8BSN - chain A; structure by X-ray diffraction, 2.49 A resolution.

Chain A:
Protein: Glutaminase kidney isoform, mitochondrial 65 kDa chain
Organism: Homo sapiens
Reference sequence: O94925 (GLSK_HUMAN); residue numbers follow UniProt; this construct covers 221-533
Chain sequence (315 residues; row label = number of the first residue in the row):
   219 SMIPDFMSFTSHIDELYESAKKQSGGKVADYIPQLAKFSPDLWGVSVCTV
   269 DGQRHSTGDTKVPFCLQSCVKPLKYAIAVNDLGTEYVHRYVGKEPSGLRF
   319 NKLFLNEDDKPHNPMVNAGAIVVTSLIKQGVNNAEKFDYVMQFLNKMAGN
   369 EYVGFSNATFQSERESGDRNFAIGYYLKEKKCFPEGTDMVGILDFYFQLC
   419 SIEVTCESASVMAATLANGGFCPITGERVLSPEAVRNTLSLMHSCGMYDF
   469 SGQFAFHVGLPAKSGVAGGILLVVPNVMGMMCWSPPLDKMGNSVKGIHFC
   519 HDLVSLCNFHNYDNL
Disordered / not traced: 219-221, 533
Differences from the reference sequence: expression tag (219-220)
Residues lining bound ligands: R0C ((2S)-2-methoxy-2-phenyl-N-[5-[[(3R)-1-pyridazin-3-ylpyrrolidin-3-yl]amino]-1,3,4-thiadiazol-2-yl]ethanamide): R317, K320, L321, F322, L323, N324, E325, D327, Y394
Swiss-Prot annotation at these positions:
  - region: G315 to F322 (Highly mobile activation loop)
  - binding site (substrate): S286, N335, E381, N388, Y414, Y466, V484
  - modified residue: K311 (N6-acetyllysine)
  - natural variant: R272 (R272K: In DEE71), P313 (P313L: In GDPAG), S482 (S482C: In CASGID)
  - mutagenesis: Y249 (Y249A: Loss of enzyme activity), S286 (S286A: Loss of enzyme activity), K289 (K289A: Loss of enzyme activity), F318 (F318Y: No effect on catalytic activity. Loss of inhibition by BPTES; when associated with S-322), L321 (L321A: Decreased enzyme activity), F322 (F322S: No effect on catalytic activity. Loss of inhibition by BPTES; when associated with Y-318), L323 (L323A: Decreased enzyme activity), Y394 (Y394A: Decreased enzyme activity; Y394L: No effect on catalytic activity. Loss of inhibition by BPTES), Y466 (Y466A: Loss of enzyme activity)

Summary:
Chain A binds compound R0C. Curated annotation (UniProt) lists 7 substrate-binding residues and 9 mutagenesis
sites.
Chain A is Glutaminase kidney isoform, mitochondrial 65 kDa chain (Homo sapiens); the structure, Human GLS in
complex with compound 27, was determined by X-ray diffraction together with 8BSK and 8BSM from the same study.
